6MTQ - chains H and T of the 3 polymer chains in the assembly; structure by X-ray diffraction, 2.70 A resolution.

[Chain H]
Name: Antibody VRC42.N1 Fab heavy chain
Source organism: Homo sapiens
Notes: antibody fragment or engineered binder
Chain sequence (228 residues; row label = number of the first residue in the row; note: 13 numbers in that range are skipped by the numbering (no residue carries them; nothing is unmodelled there); a row labelled like 82A-82C holds insertion residues (82A, then the next letters in order)):
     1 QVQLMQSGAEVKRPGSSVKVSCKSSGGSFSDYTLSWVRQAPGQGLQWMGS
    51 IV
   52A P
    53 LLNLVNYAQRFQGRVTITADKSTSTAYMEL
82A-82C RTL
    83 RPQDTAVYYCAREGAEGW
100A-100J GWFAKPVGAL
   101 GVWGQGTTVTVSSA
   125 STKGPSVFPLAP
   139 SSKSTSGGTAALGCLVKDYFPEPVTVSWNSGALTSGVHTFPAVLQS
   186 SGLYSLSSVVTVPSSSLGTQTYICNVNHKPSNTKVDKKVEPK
Unresolved in the structure: 139-145
Disulfide bonds: Cys22-Cys92, Cys152-Cys209

[Chain T]
Name: VRC42 epitope T117-F scaffold
Source organism: Human immunodeficiency virus 1
Chain sequence (160 residues; row label = number of the first residue in the row):
    10 QGIHFRRHYVRHLPKEVSQNDIIKALASPLINDGMVVSDFADHVITREQN
    60 FPTGLPVEPVGVAIPHTDSKYVRQNAISVGILAEPVNFEDAGGEPDPVPV
   110 RVVFMLALGNWFDITKWLWYIKAVIQDEDFMQQLLVMNDDEIYQSIYTRI
   160 SELEVLFQGP
Unresolved in the structure: 10, 167-169

[How chain H and chain T interact]
Pairs across the interface - 33 pairs, chain H then chain T:
  Asp31(H) - Thr124(T)  hydrogen bond (backbone-side chain)
  Asp31(H) - Lys131(T)  salt bridge
  Tyr32(H) - Thr124(T)
  Thr33(H) - Trp120(T)
  Thr33(H) - Thr124(T)
  Trp47(H) - Phe121(T)  hydrophobic
  Ser50(H) - Trp120(T)
  Ser50(H) - Phe121(T)
  Val52(H) - Trp120(T)  hydrophobic
  Leu53(H) - Ala100(T)
  Leu54(H) - Ile73(T)  hydrophobic
  Leu54(H) - Leu127(T)  hydrophobic
  Asn55(H) - Phe60(T)
  Asn55(H) - Ala100(T)
  Asn55(H) - Gly101(T)
  Leu56(H) - His75(T)
  Leu56(H) - Trp120(T)
  Leu56(H) - Ile123(T)  hydrophobic
  Asn58(H) - Trp120(T)
  Asn58(H) - Phe121(T)
  Lys73(H) - Gly101(T)
  Glu95(H) - Thr124(T)  hydrogen bond
  Trp100B(H) - Lys131(T)  hydrogen bond (backbone-side chain)
  Trp100B(H) - Gln135(T)
  Phe100C(H) - Trp128(T)  hydrogen bond (backbone-side chain)
  Phe100C(H) - Lys131(T)
  Phe100C(H) - Gln135(T)
  Ala100D(H) - Trp128(T)
  Lys100E(H) - Trp128(T)
  Pro100F(H) - Thr124(T)
  Pro100F(H) - Lys125(T)
  Pro100F(H) - Trp128(T)
  Val100G(H) - Lys125(T)
Other interface residues (no listed pair), chain H (21 interface residues in all): Ile51, Val57
Other interface residues (no listed pair), chain T (16 interface residues in all): Leu64, Ala132

[In short]
Chain H and chain T form an interface of 21 and 16 residues respectively, with 4 hydrogen bonds and 1 salt
bridge. Polar contacts include Asp31(H)-Lys131(T), Asp31(H)-Thr124(T) and Glu95(H)-Thr124(T).
Chain H is Antibody VRC42.N1 Fab heavy chain (Homo sapiens) and chain T is VRC42 epitope T117-F scaffold
(Human immunodeficiency virus 1); the structure, Crystal structure of VRC42.N1 Fab in complex with T117-F MPER
scaffold, was determined by X-ray diffraction together with 6MTR, 6MTS and 6MTT from the same study.
